Entry 2ZOK (X-ray diffraction, 2.10 A resolution); this record covers chains A and I of the 3 polymer chains in the assembly.

Chain A:
Molecule: H-2 class I histocompatibility antigen, D-B alpha chain
Organism: Mus musculus
Notes: fragment: extracellular domain
Reference sequence: P01899 (HA11_MOUSE); residues 1-275 here correspond to UniProt positions 25-299 (UniProt number = residue number + 24)
Chain sequence (278 residues; numbered 1 to 278; the number before each row is that of its first residue):
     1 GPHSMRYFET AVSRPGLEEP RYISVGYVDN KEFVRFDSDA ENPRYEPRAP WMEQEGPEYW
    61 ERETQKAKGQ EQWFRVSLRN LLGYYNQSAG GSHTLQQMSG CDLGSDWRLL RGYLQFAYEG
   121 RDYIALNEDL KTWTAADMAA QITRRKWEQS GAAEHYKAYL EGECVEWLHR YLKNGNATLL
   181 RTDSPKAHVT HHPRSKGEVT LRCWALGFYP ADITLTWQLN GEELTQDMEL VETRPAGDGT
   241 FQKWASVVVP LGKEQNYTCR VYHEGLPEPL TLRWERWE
Disordered / not traced: 1, 193-199, 218-227, 250-254, 258, 277-278
Differences from the reference sequence: expression tag (276-278)
Disulfides: Cys-101/Cys-164, Cys-203/Cys-259

Chain I:
Molecule: 9-meric peptide from Spike glycoprotein
Reference sequence: Q02385 (SPIKE_CVMJC); residues 1-9 here correspond to UniProt positions 510-518 (UniProt number = residue number + 509)
Chain sequence (9 residues; row label = number of the first residue in the row):
     1 ASLWNGPHL
Differences from the reference sequence: modified residue (1)
Modified / non-standard residues: Ala-1 (alpha-aminobutyric acid; ABA)

Chain A / chain I interface:
Pairs across the interface (50):
  Met-5(A) / Ala-1(I)
  Tyr-7(A) / Ala-1(I)  hydrogen bond (side chain-backbone)
  Tyr-7(A) / Ser-2(I)
  Glu-9(A) / Leu-3(I)
  Tyr-45(A) / Ser-2(I)
  Glu-63(A) / Ala-1(I)
  Glu-63(A) / Ser-2(I)  hydrogen bond
  Gln-65(A) / Trp-4(I)
  Lys-66(A) / Ala-1(I)
  Lys-66(A) / Ser-2(I)  hydrogen bond (side chain-backbone)
  Lys-66(A) / Trp-4(I)
  Gly-69(A) / Trp-4(I)
  Gln-70(A) / Leu-3(I)  hydrogen bond (side chain-backbone)
  Gln-70(A) / Trp-4(I)
  Gln-70(A) / Asn-5(I)  hydrogen bond (side chain-backbone)
  Trp-73(A) / Asn-5(I)
  Trp-73(A) / Gly-6(I)  hydrogen bond (side chain-backbone)
  Trp-73(A) / Pro-7(I)  hydrogen bond (side chain-backbone)
  Trp-73(A) / His-8(I)
  Trp-73(A) / Leu-9(I)  hydrophobic
  Val-76(A) / His-8(I)
  Ser-77(A) / His-8(I)
  Ser-77(A) / Leu-9(I)  hydrogen bond (side chain-backbone)
  Asn-80(A) / His-8(I)
  Asn-80(A) / Leu-9(I)  hydrogen bond (side chain-backbone)
  Leu-81(A) / Leu-9(I)  hydrophobic
  Tyr-84(A) / Leu-9(I)  hydrogen bond (side chain-backbone)
  Leu-95(A) / Leu-9(I)  hydrophobic
  Gln-97(A) / Asn-5(I)  hydrogen bond
  Ser-99(A) / Leu-3(I)
  Phe-116(A) / Asn-5(I)
  Tyr-123(A) / Leu-9(I)  hydrophobic
  Thr-143(A) / Leu-9(I)  hydrogen bond (side chain-backbone)
  Lys-146(A) / His-8(I)  hydrogen bond (side chain-backbone)
  Lys-146(A) / Leu-9(I)  hydrogen bond (side chain-backbone)
  Trp-147(A) / Pro-7(I)
  Trp-147(A) / His-8(I)  hydrogen bond (side chain-backbone)
  Trp-147(A) / Leu-9(I)  hydrophobic
  Ser-150(A) / Pro-7(I)
  Ala-152(A) / Pro-7(I)  hydrophobic
  His-155(A) / Trp-4(I)  hydrogen bond (side chain-backbone)
  His-155(A) / Gly-6(I)
  Tyr-156(A) / Leu-3(I)  hydrophobic
  Tyr-156(A) / Asn-5(I)
  Tyr-156(A) / Gly-6(I)  hydrogen bond (side chain-backbone)
  Tyr-159(A) / Ala-1(I)  hydrogen bond (side chain-backbone)
  Tyr-159(A) / Ser-2(I)
  Tyr-159(A) / Leu-3(I)  hydrophobic
  Trp-167(A) / Ala-1(I)
  Tyr-171(A) / Ala-1(I)  hydrogen bond (side chain-backbone)
Other interface residues (no listed pair), chain A (35 interface residues in all): Tyr-59, Phe-74, Leu-114, Ile-124, Glu-163
From the paper, about this interface:
  - interface residues, chain A: Lys-66(A), Tyr-159(A), Tyr-171(A)

Summary:
35 residues of chain A and 9 residues of chain I are in contact; the contacts include 19 hydrogen bonds. Polar
pairs include Tyr-7(A)/Ala-1(I), Glu-63(A)/Ser-2(I) and Lys-66(A)/Ser-2(I). The paper reports interface
residues Lys-66(A), Tyr-159(A) and Tyr-171(A).
Here chain A is H-2 class I histocompatibility antigen, D-B alpha chain (Mus musculus) and chain I is 9-meric
peptide from Spike glycoprotein. Entry 2ZOK (Crystal structure of H-2Db in complex with JHMV epitope S510) was
determined by X-ray diffraction, deposited together with 2ZOL.
